Entry 1PST (X-ray diffraction, 3.00 A resolution); this record covers chains M and H of the 3 polymer chains in the assembly.

# Chain M
Name: Photosynthetic reaction center
Organism: Rhodobacter sphaeroides
UniProtKB: P02953 (RCEM_RHOSH); residue numbers follow UniProt; this construct covers 6-301
Chain sequence (296 residues; numbered 6 to 301; the number before each row is that of its first residue):
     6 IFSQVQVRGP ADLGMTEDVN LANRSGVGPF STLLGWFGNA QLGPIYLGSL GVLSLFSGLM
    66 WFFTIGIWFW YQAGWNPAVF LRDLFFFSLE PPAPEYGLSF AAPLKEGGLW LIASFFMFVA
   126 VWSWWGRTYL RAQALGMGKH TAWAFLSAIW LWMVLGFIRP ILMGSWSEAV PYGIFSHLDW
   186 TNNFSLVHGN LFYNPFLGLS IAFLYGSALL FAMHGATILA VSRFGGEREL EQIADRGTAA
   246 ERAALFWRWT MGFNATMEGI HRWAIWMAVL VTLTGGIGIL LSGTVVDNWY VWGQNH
Construct notes: conflict Leu202 (His in P02953)
Ion coordination: bacteriochlorophyll a Mg near His182 (its only coordinating residue here); Fe ion: His219, Glu234, His266 (shared with 2 residues of chain L)
Small-molecule neighbours:
  - bacteriochlorophyll a (BCL), molecule 1: Met122, Trp157, Leu160, Val175, Ile179, His182, Leu183, Trp185, Thr186
  - bacteriochlorophyll a (BCL), molecule 2: Thr186, Phe197, Tyr210
  - bacteriochlorophyll a (BCL), molecule 3: Phe197, Gly203, Ile206, Ala207, Tyr210, Gly211, Leu214, Met272
  - bacteriopheophytin a (BPH), molecule 1: Ser59, Leu60, Gly63, Leu64, Phe67, Ala125, Val126, Trp129, Thr133, Thr146, Ala149, Phe150, Ser152, Ala153, Ala273, Val274, Val276, Thr277
  - bacteriopheophytin a (BPH), molecule 2: Trp66, Met122, Val126, Phe150, Ala153, Ile154, Leu156, Trp157, Leu160, Thr186, Asn187, Phe189, Ser190, Leu196, Phe197, Leu202, Ser205, Ile206, Leu209, Tyr210, Val276, Thr277, Gly280, Gly281, Ile284
  - bacteriopheophytin a (BPH), molecule 3: Tyr210, Ala213, Leu214, Ala217, Met218, Trp252, Met256
  - spirilloxanthin (CRT): Trp66, Phe67, Phe68, Ile70, Gly71, Ile72, Phe74, Trp75, Phe85, Leu89, Trp115, Leu116, Ser119, Met122, Phe123, Trp157, Met158, Gly161, Phe162, Trp171, Val175, Pro176, Tyr177, Gly178, His182
  - ubiquinone-10 (U10), molecule 1: Ile50, Leu52, Leu60, Trp129
  - ubiquinone-10 (U10), molecule 2: Leu214, Leu215, Met218, His219, Thr222, Ile223, Ala248, Ala249, Trp252, Met256, Phe258, Asn259, Ala260, Thr261, Met262, Ile265, Trp268, Met272

# Chain H
Name: Photosynthetic reaction center
Organism: Rhodobacter sphaeroides
UniProtKB: P11846 (RCEH_RHOSH); residue numbers follow UniProt; this construct covers 12-248
Chain sequence (237 residues; each row starts with the number of its first residue):
    12 LASLAIYSFW IFLAGLIYYL QTENMREGYP LENEDGTPAA NQGPFPLPKP KTFILPHGRG
    72 TLTVPGPESE DRPIALARTA VSEGFPHAPT GDPMKDGVGP ASWVARRDLP ELDGHGHNKI
   132 KPMKAAAGFH VSAGKNPIGL PVRGCDLEIA GKVVDIWVDI PEQMARFLEV ELKDGSTRLL
   192 PMQMVKVQSN RVHVNALSSD LFAGIPTIKS PTEVTLLEED KICGYVAGGL MYAAPKR

# Interface between chain M and chain H
Contacting residue pairs (107):
  Gln9(M) - Gly145(H)
  Gln9(M) - Val196(H)
  Gln9(M) - Lys197(H)
  Gln9(M) - Val198(H)
  Val10(M) - Val142(H)  hydrophobic
  Val10(M) - Ala144(H)
  Val10(M) - Lys146(H)
  Val10(M) - Pro148(H)  hydrophobic
  Gln11(M) - Val142(H)
  Gln11(M) - Ser143(H)  hydrogen bond (backbone-backbone)
  Gln11(M) - Ala144(H)  hydrogen bond (backbone-backbone)
  Val12(M) - Phe140(H)  hydrophobic
  Val12(M) - Ser143(H)
  Val12(M) - Val169(H)  hydrophobic
  Val12(M) - Gln174(H)
  Arg13(M) - Gly139(H)
  Arg13(M) - Phe140(H)
  Arg13(M) - His141(H)  hydrogen bond (backbone-backbone)
  Arg13(M) - Ser143(H)
  Arg13(M) - Gln174(H)
  Gly14(M) - Gly139(H)
  Gly14(M) - Phe140(H)
  Gly14(M) - Gln174(H)  hydrogen bond (backbone-side chain)
  Pro15(M) - Ala138(H)
  Pro15(M) - Gln174(H)  hydrogen bond (backbone-side chain)
  Trp41(M) - Ala144(H)  hydrophobic
  Trp41(M) - Gly145(H)
  Asn44(M) - Glu173(H)
  Pro200(M) - Ile17(H)  hydrophobic
  Phe201(M) - Ala16(H)
  Phe201(M) - Ile17(H)
  Leu204(M) - Phe20(H)  hydrophobic
  Phe208(M) - Phe20(H)  hydrophobic
  Ser227(M) - Gln194(H)  hydrogen bond (backbone-side chain)
  Arg228(M) - Gln194(H)
  Arg228(M) - Met195(H)
  Arg228(M) - Cys234(H)  hydrogen bond (backbone-side chain)
  Phe229(M) - Cys234(H)  hydrophobic
  Phe229(M) - Ala238(H)  hydrophobic
  Glu232(M) - Arg177(H)  salt bridge
  Glu232(M) - Gln194(H)  hydrogen bond
  Arg233(M) - Glu122(H)  salt bridge
  Arg233(M) - Lys130(H)
  Arg233(M) - Ile131(H)
  Arg233(M) - Arg177(H)
  Arg233(M) - Glu230(H)  salt bridge
  Glu236(M) - Arg117(H)  salt bridge
  Glu236(M) - Arg118(H)  salt bridge
  Glu236(M) - Glu122(H)
  Glu236(M) - Leu227(H)
  Gln237(M) - Arg117(H)
  Ile238(M) - Phe64(H)  hydrophobic
  Ile238(M) - Leu73(H)
  Ala239(M) - Leu66(H)  hydrophobic
  Ala239(M) - Leu73(H)
  Asp240(M) - Arg117(H)  hydrogen bond (backbone-side chain)
  Asp240(M) - Arg118(H)  salt bridge
  Asp240(M) - Leu227(H)
  Arg241(M) - Tyr40(H)
  Arg241(M) - Val115(H)
  Arg241(M) - Arg117(H)
  Gly242(M) - Val115(H)
  Gly242(M) - Arg117(H)
  Gly242(M) - Asp231(H)
  Thr243(M) - Ser113(H)  hydrogen bond (side chain-backbone)
  Thr243(M) - Trp114(H)
  Thr243(M) - Val115(H)  hydrogen bond (side chain-backbone)
  Thr243(M) - Asp231(H)  hydrogen bond (backbone-side chain)
  Ala245(M) - Tyr40(H)  hydrogen bond (backbone-side chain)
  Glu246(M) - Tyr40(H)  hydrogen bond (backbone-side chain)
  Glu246(M) - Glu81(H)
  Glu246(M) - Val115(H)
  Arg247(M) - Gly110(H)
  Arg247(M) - Pro111(H)  hydrogen bond (side chain-backbone)
  Arg247(M) - Ser113(H)  hydrogen bond (side chain-backbone)
  Arg247(M) - Ala238(H)
  Ala249(M) - Tyr40(H)  hydrophobic
  Arg253(M) - Arg37(H)
  Arg253(M) - Pro41(H)
  Asn259(M) - Met36(H)
  Asn259(M) - Tyr40(H)  hydrogen bond (side chain-backbone)
  Asn259(M) - Pro41(H)
  Ala260(M) - Met36(H)  hydrophobic
  Ala260(M) - Tyr40(H)
  Thr261(M) - Asn35(H)
  Thr261(M) - Met36(H)  hydrogen bond (backbone-side chain)
  Thr261(M) - Gly39(H)
  Thr261(M) - Tyr40(H)
  Glu263(M) - Lys62(H)  salt bridge
  Glu263(M) - Phe64(H)
  Gly264(M) - Met36(H)
  Ile265(M) - Met36(H)
  Arg267(M) - Gln32(H)  hydrogen bond (backbone-side chain)
  Arg267(M) - Asn35(H)
  Trp268(M) - Gln32(H)
  Trp268(M) - Thr33(H)
  Trp268(M) - Met36(H)
  Trp271(M) - Leu27(H)
  Trp271(M) - Leu31(H)  hydrophobic
  Trp271(M) - Gln32(H)
  Leu275(M) - Leu27(H)  hydrophobic
  Thr279(M) - Phe20(H)
  Val291(M) - Ala13(H)  hydrophobic
  Trp297(M) - Ala13(H)
  Trp297(M) - Ser14(H)
  Trp297(M) - Ile17(H)  hydrophobic
  His301(M) - Ser14(H)  hydrogen bond
Also at the interface, not in a pair above, chain M (49 interface residues in all): Asp17, Met262, Leu286, Val290
Also at the interface, not in a pair above, chain H (69 interface residues in all): Leu12, Trp21, Phe23, Leu24, Ile28, Asn44, Ala112, Ile167, Asp170, Pro172, Met175, Ala176, Met193, Gly235, Leu241

# Overview
49 residues of chain M face 69 of chain H across their interface; the contacts include 20 hydrogen bonds and 7
salt bridges. Among the polar pairs are Glu232(M)-Arg177(H), Arg233(M)-Glu122(H) and Arg233(M)-Glu230(H).
Chain M is Photosynthetic reaction center and chain H is Photosynthetic reaction center, both from Rhodobacter
sphaeroides; the structure, Crystallographic analyses of site-directed mutants of the photosynthetic reaction
center from rhodobacter sphaeroides, was determined by X-ray diffraction (same publication as 1PSS).
